Entry 5X0X (electron microscopy, 3.97 A resolution); this record covers chains H and I of the 11 polymer chains in the assembly.

Chain H:
Name: Histone H2B 1.1
Source organism: Xenopus laevis
UniProt: P02281 (H2B11_XENLA); residues -2 to 122 here correspond to UniProt positions 2-126 (UniProt number = residue number + 4)
Amino-acid sequence (125 residues; numbered -2 to 122; the number before each row is that of its first residue; numbers below 1 keep their minus sign (Pro-2 is residue -2)):
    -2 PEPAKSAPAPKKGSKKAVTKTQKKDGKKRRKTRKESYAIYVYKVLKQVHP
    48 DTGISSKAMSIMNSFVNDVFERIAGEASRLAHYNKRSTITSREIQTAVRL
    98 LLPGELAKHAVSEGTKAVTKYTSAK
Disordered / not traced: -2 to 28, 122
Curated features (UniProtKB/Swiss-Prot):
  - modified residue: Lys2 (N6-acetyllysine), Lys9 (N6-acetyllysine), Ser11 (Phosphoserine), Lys12 (N6-acetyllysine), Lys17 (N6-acetyllysine)
  - glycosylation: Ser109 (O-linked (GlcNAc) serine)
  - cross-link: Lys117 (Glycyl lysine isopeptide (Lys-Gly) (interchain with G-Cter in ubiquitin))

Chain I:
Molecule: 167-nt DNA strand
Sequence (167 nucleotides; numbered 1 to 167; the number before each row is that of its first residue):
     1 ATCGAGAATCCCGGTGCCGAGGCCGCTCAATTGGTCGTAGACAGCTCTAG
    51 CACCGCTTAAACGCACGTACGCGCTGTCCCCCGCGTTTTAACCGCCAAGG
   101 GGATTACTCCCTAGTCTCCAGGCACGTGTCAGATATATACATCCGATAGC
   151 TTGTCGAGAAGTACGAT
Disordered / not traced: 1, 148-167

How chain H and chain I interact:
Contacting residue pairs - 13 pairs, chain H then chain I:
  Thr29(H) - DT104(I)  hydrogen bond to the phosphate
  Arg30(H) - DC28(I)  sugar contact
  Tyr39(H) - DG21(I)  phosphate contact
  Tyr39(H) - DG22(I)  hydrogen bond to the phosphate
  Gly50(H) - DG21(I)  phosphate contact
  Ile51(H) - DA20(I)  sugar contact
  Ile51(H) - DG21(I)  hydrogen bond to the phosphate
  Ser53(H) - DA20(I)  phosphate contact
  Arg83(H) - DG40(I)  phosphate contact
  Arg83(H) - DA41(I)  salt bridge to the phosphate
  Ser84(H) - DA39(I)  hydrogen bond to the phosphate
  Ser84(H) - DG40(I)  hydrogen bond to the phosphate
  Thr85(H) - DG40(I)  hydrogen bond to the phosphate
Also at the interface, not in a pair above, chain H (12 interface residues in all): Thr49, Ser52, Lys82
Also at the interface, not in a pair above, chain I (10 interface residues in all): DT27, DA29

Summary:
12 residues of chain H and 10 residues of chain I are in contact, with 6 hydrogen bonds and 1 salt bridge.
Polar pairs include Thr29(H)-DT104(I), Tyr39(H)-DG22(I) and Ile51(H)-DG21(I).
Chain H is Histone H2B 1.1 (Xenopus laevis) and chain I is a 167-nt DNA strand; the structure, Complex of
Snf2-Nucleosome complex with Snf2 bound to position +6 of the nucleosome, was determined by electron
microscopy (same publication as 5X0Y).
